Entry 4C6S (X-ray diffraction, 1.75 A resolution); this record covers chain A.

# Chain A
Molecule: Probable wrky transcription factor 52
From: Arabidopsis thaliana
Notes: fragment: toll/interleukin-1 receptor domain, residues 7-153
UniProt: Q9FH83 (WRK52_ARATH); residue numbers follow UniProt; this construct covers 7-153
Sequence (150 residues; numbered 4 to 153; the number before each row is that of its first residue):
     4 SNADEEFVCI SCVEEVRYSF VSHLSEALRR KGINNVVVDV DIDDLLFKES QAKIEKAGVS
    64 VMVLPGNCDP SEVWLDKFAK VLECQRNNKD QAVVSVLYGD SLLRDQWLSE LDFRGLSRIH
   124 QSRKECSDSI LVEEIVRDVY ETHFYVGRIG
Not modelled in the structure: 4-7, 150-153
Construct notes: expression tag (4-6)
Ion coordination: Na+ site 1 near Glu29 (its only coordinating residue here); Na+ site 2: His123, Glu137 (together with sulfate ion)

# Overview
His123 and Glu137 coordinate Na+ site 2.
Chain A is Probable wrky transcription factor 52 (Arabidopsis thaliana); the structure, Crystal structure of
the TIR domain from the Arabidopsis Thaliana disease resistance protein RRS1, was determined by X-ray
diffraction, deposited together with 4C6R and 4C6T.
